1Y4P - chains A and C of the 4 polymer chains in the assembly; structure by X-ray diffraction, 1.98 A resolution.

# Chain A (and C)
Molecule: Hemoglobin alpha chain
From: Homo sapiens
Notes: chain C of this document is another copy of the same molecule, construct and numbering; everything in this record applies to it too
Reference sequence: P69905 (HBA_HUMAN); residues 1-141 here = UniProt positions 1-141
Amino-acid sequence (141 residues; numbered 1 to 141; the number before each row is that of its first residue):
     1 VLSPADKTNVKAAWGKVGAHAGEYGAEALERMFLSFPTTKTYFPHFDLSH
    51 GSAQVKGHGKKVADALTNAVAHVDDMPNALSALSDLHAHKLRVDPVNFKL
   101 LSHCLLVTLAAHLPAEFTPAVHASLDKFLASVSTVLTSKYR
Metal / ion sites: heme Fe near His87 (its only coordinating residue here)
Small-molecule neighbours: heme (HEM): Met32, Thr39, Tyr42, Phe43, His45, Phe46, His58, Lys61, Val62, Ala65, Leu66, Leu83, Leu86, His87, Leu91, Val93, Asn97, Phe98, Leu101, Leu105, Val132, Leu136

# How chain A and chain C interact
Contacting residue pairs - 7 pairs, chain A then chain C:
  Asp126(A) with Arg141(C), salt bridge
  Lys127(A) with Arg141(C), hydrogen bond (side chain-backbone)
  Ala130(A) with Arg141(C)
  Arg141(A) with Val1(C); Asp126(C), salt bridge; Lys127(C), hydrogen bond (backbone-side chain); Ala130(C)
Interface residues without a listed pair, chain A (6 interface residues in all): Val1, Ser138

# In short
Chain A and chain C form an interface of 6 and 5 residues respectively, with 2 hydrogen bonds and 2 salt
bridges. Polar pairs include Asp126(A)-Arg141(C) and Lys127(A)-Arg141(C). Bound to chain A: heme.
Chain A and chain C are both Hemoglobin alpha chain (Homo sapiens); the structure, T-To-T(high) quaternary
transitions in human hemoglobin: betaW37E deoxy low-salt (10 test sets), was determined by X-ray diffraction
(same publication as 1XXT, 1XY0, 1XZ5, 1XZ7, 1XZU, 1XZV and 45 further entries).
